Entry 7THJ (electron microscopy, 3.80 A resolution); this record covers chains C and F of the 8 polymer chains in the assembly.

Chain C:
Protein: Replication factor C subunit 3
Organism: Saccharomyces cerevisiae
UniProtKB: P38629 (RFC3_YEAST); numbering as in UniProt (aligned over 1-340)
Sequence (340 residues; numbered 1 to 340; the number before each row is that of its first residue):
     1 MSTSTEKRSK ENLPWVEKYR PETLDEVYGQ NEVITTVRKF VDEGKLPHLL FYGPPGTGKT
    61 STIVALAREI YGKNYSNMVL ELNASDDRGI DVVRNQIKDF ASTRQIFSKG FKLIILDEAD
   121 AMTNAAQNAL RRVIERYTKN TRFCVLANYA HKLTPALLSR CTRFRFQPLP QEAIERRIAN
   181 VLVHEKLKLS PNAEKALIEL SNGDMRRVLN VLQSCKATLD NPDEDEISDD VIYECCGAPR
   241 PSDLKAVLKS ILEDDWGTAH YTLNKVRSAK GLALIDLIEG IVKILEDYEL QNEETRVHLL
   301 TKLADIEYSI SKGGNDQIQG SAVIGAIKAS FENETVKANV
Not modelled in the structure: 1-11, 334-340
UniProt features mapped onto this chain:
  - binding site (ATP): Val16 to Tyr19, Arg20, Tyr28, Gly53 to Ser61, Asn148, Arg206
  - modified residue: Ser2 (N-acetylserine)
Metal / ion sites: Mg2+: Thr60 (together with ATP-gamma-S)
Small-molecule neighbours: ATP-gamma-S (AGS; phosphothiophosphoric acid-adenylate ester): Trp15, Val16, Tyr19, Arg20, Pro21, Glu26, Val27, Tyr28, Pro55, Gly56, Thr57, Gly58, Lys59, Thr60, Ser61, Asp117, Leu146, Asn148, Leu169, Arg177, Met205, Arg206, Leu209

Chain F:
Protein: Proliferating cell nuclear antigen
Organism: Saccharomyces cerevisiae
UniProtKB: P15873 (PCNA_YEAST); residue numbers follow UniProt; this construct covers 1-258
Sequence (264 residues; each row starts with the number of its first residue; numbers below 1 keep their minus sign (Gly-5 is residue -5)):
    -5 GPHMASMLEA KFEEASLFKR IIDGFKDCVQ LVNFQCKEDG IIAQAVDDSR VLLVSLEIGV
    55 EAFQEYRCDH PVTLGMDLTS LSKILRCGNN TDTLTLIADN TPDSIILLFE DTKKDRIAEY
   115 SLKLMDIDAD FLKIEELQYD STLSLPSSEF SKIVRDLSQL SDSINIMITK ETIKFVADGD
   175 IGSGSVIIKP FVDMEHPETS IKLEMDQPVD LTFGAKYLLD IIKGSSLSDR VGIRLSSEAP
   235 ALFQFDLKSG FLQFFLAPKF NDEE
Not modelled in the structure: -5 to -2, 255-258
Sequence notes: expression tag (-5 to 0)
UniProt features mapped onto this chain:
  - DNA-binding region: Arg61 to Arg80
  - cross-link (Glycyl lysine isopeptide (Lys-Gly)): Lys127 (interchain with G-Cter in SUMO), Lys164 (interchain with G-Cter in SUMO)

Interface between chain C and chain F:
Pairs across the interface (15):
  Asn77(C) - Arg44(F)
  Ser102(C) - Phe254(F)
  Thr103(C) - Ser43(F)
  Thr103(C) - Val45(F)
  Arg104(C) - Arg44(F)
  Arg104(C) - Val45(F)
  Arg104(C) - Pro252(F)
  Arg104(C) - Phe254(F)
  Gln105(C) - Arg44(F)
  Gln105(C) - Ala251(F)
  Ile106(C) - Arg44(F)
  Ile106(C) - Val45(F)
  Ile106(C) - Pro234(F)
  Phe107(C) - Pro234(F)  hydrophobic
  Asn140(C) - Phe254(F)
Interface residues without a listed pair, chain F (10 interface residues in all): Leu47, Lys127, Phe249

Summary:
Chain C and chain F form an interface of 8 and 10 residues respectively. Chain C binds ATP-gamma-S. UniProt
lists 17 ATP-binding residues on chain C.
Here chain C is Replication factor C subunit 3 and chain F is Proliferating cell nuclear antigen, both from
Saccharomyces cerevisiae. Entry 7THJ (Structure of the yeast clamp loader (Replication Factor C RFC) bound to
the sliding clamp (Proliferating ...) was determined by electron microscopy together with 7THV, 7TI8, 7TIB,
7TIC, 7TID and 7TKU from the same study.
